PDB entry 3FHY | X-ray diffraction, 2.30 A resolution | chains A and B

# Chain A (and B)
Molecule: Pyridoxal kinase
From: Homo sapiens
Notes: EC 2.7.1.35; chain B of this document is another copy of the same molecule, construct and numbering; everything in this record applies to it too
UniProt: O00764 (PDXK_HUMAN); numbering as in UniProt (aligned over 1-312)
Sequence (312 residues; numbered 1 to 312; the number before each row is that of its first residue):
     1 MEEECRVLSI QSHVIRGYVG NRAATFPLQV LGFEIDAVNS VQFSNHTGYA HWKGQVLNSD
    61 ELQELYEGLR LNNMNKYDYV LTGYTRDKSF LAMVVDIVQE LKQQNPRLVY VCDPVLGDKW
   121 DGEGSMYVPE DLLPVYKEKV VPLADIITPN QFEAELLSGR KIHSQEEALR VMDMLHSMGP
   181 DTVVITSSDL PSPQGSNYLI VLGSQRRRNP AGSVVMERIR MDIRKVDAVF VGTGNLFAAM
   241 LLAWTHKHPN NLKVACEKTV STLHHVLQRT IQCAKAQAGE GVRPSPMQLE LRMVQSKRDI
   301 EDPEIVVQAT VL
Disordered / not traced: 1-3, 211-213 (chain B: 1-3, 280-282)
Differences from the reference sequence: engineered mutation Asn235 (Asp in O00764)
Bound ions: Mg2+: Asp118 (together with ATP, sulfate ion); Na+: Thr148, Thr186 (together with ATP)
Small-molecule neighbours: ATP (adenosine-5'-triphosphate): Asp113, Val115, Gly117, Asp118, Tyr127, Asn150, Glu153, Thr186, Ser187, Leu199, Val201, Ile223, Arg224, Lys225, Val226, Ala228, Phe230, Thr233, Gly234, Asn235, Phe237, Leu263, Leu267

# How chain A and chain B interact
Pairs across the interface - 98 pairs, chain A then chain B:
  Arg6(A) - Arg16(B)
  His13(A) - Ala37(B)  hydrogen bond (side chain-backbone)
  His13(A) - Asn39(B)
  Ile15(A) - Asp36(B)
  Ile15(A) - Ala37(B)
  Ile15(A) - Val38(B)  hydrophobic
  Ile15(A) - Leu65(B)  hydrophobic
  Arg16(A) - Arg6(B)
  Arg16(A) - Asp36(B)  salt bridge
  Arg16(A) - Leu69(B)
  Arg16(A) - Met74(B)  hydrogen bond (side chain-backbone)
  Arg16(A) - Tyr77(B)  hydrogen bond
  Tyr18(A) - Glu34(B)  hydrogen bond
  Arg22(A) - Ile35(B)  hydrogen bond (side chain-backbone)
  Arg22(A) - Asp36(B)  salt bridge
  Phe26(A) - Gln29(B)
  Phe26(A) - Val30(B)
  Gln29(A) - Arg22(B)
  Gln29(A) - Phe26(B)
  Gln29(A) - Val294(B)
  Val30(A) - Phe26(B)
  Val30(A) - Lys297(B)  hydrogen bond (backbone-side chain)
  Phe33(A) - Val294(B)
  Glu34(A) - Tyr18(B)  hydrogen bond
  Glu34(A) - Val294(B)
  Glu34(A) - Gln295(B)  hydrogen bond
  Ile35(A) - Arg22(B)  hydrogen bond (backbone-side chain)
  Asp36(A) - Ile15(B)
  Asp36(A) - Arg16(B)  salt bridge
  Asp36(A) - Arg22(B)  salt bridge
  Ala37(A) - His13(B)
  Ala37(A) - Ile15(B)
  Ala37(A) - Gln42(B)
  Val38(A) - Ile15(B)  hydrophobic
  Val38(A) - Gln42(B)
  Asn39(A) - His13(B)
  Asn39(A) - Asn39(B)  hydrogen bond
  Asn39(A) - Gln42(B)  hydrogen bond (backbone-side chain)
  Gln42(A) - Val38(B)
  Gln42(A) - Asn39(B)  hydrogen bond (side chain-backbone)
  Gln42(A) - Leu65(B)
  Phe43(A) - Leu65(B)
  Ser44(A) - Leu65(B)
  Ser44(A) - Gly68(B)
  Ser44(A) - Leu69(B)
  Asn45(A) - Gly68(B)
  Asn45(A) - Asn72(B)
  Asn45(A) - Met74(B)
  Tyr49(A) - Asn72(B)
  Ala50(A) - Asn72(B)
  His51(A) - Leu71(B)
  His51(A) - Asn72(B)  hydrogen bond (backbone-side chain)
  Lys53(A) - Glu64(B)
  Lys53(A) - Leu65(B)
  Lys53(A) - Gly68(B)
  Lys53(A) - Leu71(B)
  Gly54(A) - Glu64(B)
  Gly54(A) - Leu65(B)
  Gln55(A) - Leu57(B)
  Gln55(A) - Glu61(B)  hydrogen bond (side chain-backbone)
  Gln55(A) - Glu64(B)
  Gln55(A) - Leu65(B)
  Leu57(A) - Gln55(B)
  Glu61(A) - Gln55(B)
  Glu64(A) - Lys53(B)  salt bridge
  Glu64(A) - Gly54(B)
  Glu64(A) - Gln55(B)  hydrogen bond
  Leu65(A) - Gln42(B)
  Leu65(A) - Phe43(B)
  Leu65(A) - Ser44(B)
  Leu65(A) - Lys53(B)
  Leu65(A) - Gly54(B)
  Leu65(A) - Gln55(B)
  Gly68(A) - Ser44(B)
  Gly68(A) - Asn45(B)
  Gly68(A) - Lys53(B)
  Leu69(A) - Arg16(B)
  Leu69(A) - Ser44(B)
  Leu71(A) - His51(B)
  Asn72(A) - Asn45(B)
  Asn72(A) - Tyr49(B)
  Asn72(A) - Ala50(B)
  Asn72(A) - His51(B)  hydrogen bond (side chain-backbone)
  Met74(A) - Arg16(B)  hydrogen bond (backbone-side chain)
  Met74(A) - Asn45(B)
  Met74(A) - Met287(B)  hydrophobic
  Tyr77(A) - Arg16(B)
  Gln277(A) - Glu4(B)  hydrogen bond
  Met287(A) - Asn72(B)
  Met287(A) - Met74(B)  hydrophobic
  Val294(A) - Gln29(B)
  Val294(A) - Gly32(B)
  Val294(A) - Phe33(B)
  Gln295(A) - Glu34(B)  hydrogen bond
  Lys297(A) - Val30(B)  hydrogen bond (side chain-backbone)
  Lys297(A) - Glu301(B)  salt bridge
  Glu301(A) - Lys297(B)  salt bridge
  Glu301(A) - Arg298(B)  salt bridge
Interface residues without a listed pair, chain A (46 interface residues in all): Leu8, Gly17, Gly32, Trp52
Interface residues without a listed pair, chain B (47 interface residues in all): Leu8, Asn73, Lys76

# In short
46 residues of chain A face 47 of chain B across their interface, with 20 hydrogen bonds and 8 salt bridges.
Among the polar pairs are Arg16(A)-Asp36(B), Arg22(A)-Asp36(B) and Glu64(A)-Lys53(B). Chain A binds ATP.
Thr148(A) and Thr186(A) coordinate Na+.
Chain A and chain B are both Pyridoxal kinase (Homo sapiens); the structure, Crystal structure of D235N mutant
of human pyridoxal kinase, was determined by X-ray diffraction (same publication as 3FHX).
